Entry 3H3V (X-ray diffraction, 4.00 A resolution); this record covers chains C and P of the 15 polymer chains in the assembly.

== Chain C ==
Protein: DNA-directed RNA polymerase II subunit RPB2
Organism: Saccharomyces cerevisiae
Notes: EC 2.7.7.6
UniProt: P08518 (RPB2_YEAST); residues 1-1224 here = UniProt positions 1-1224
Chain sequence (1224 residues; each row starts with the number of its first residue):
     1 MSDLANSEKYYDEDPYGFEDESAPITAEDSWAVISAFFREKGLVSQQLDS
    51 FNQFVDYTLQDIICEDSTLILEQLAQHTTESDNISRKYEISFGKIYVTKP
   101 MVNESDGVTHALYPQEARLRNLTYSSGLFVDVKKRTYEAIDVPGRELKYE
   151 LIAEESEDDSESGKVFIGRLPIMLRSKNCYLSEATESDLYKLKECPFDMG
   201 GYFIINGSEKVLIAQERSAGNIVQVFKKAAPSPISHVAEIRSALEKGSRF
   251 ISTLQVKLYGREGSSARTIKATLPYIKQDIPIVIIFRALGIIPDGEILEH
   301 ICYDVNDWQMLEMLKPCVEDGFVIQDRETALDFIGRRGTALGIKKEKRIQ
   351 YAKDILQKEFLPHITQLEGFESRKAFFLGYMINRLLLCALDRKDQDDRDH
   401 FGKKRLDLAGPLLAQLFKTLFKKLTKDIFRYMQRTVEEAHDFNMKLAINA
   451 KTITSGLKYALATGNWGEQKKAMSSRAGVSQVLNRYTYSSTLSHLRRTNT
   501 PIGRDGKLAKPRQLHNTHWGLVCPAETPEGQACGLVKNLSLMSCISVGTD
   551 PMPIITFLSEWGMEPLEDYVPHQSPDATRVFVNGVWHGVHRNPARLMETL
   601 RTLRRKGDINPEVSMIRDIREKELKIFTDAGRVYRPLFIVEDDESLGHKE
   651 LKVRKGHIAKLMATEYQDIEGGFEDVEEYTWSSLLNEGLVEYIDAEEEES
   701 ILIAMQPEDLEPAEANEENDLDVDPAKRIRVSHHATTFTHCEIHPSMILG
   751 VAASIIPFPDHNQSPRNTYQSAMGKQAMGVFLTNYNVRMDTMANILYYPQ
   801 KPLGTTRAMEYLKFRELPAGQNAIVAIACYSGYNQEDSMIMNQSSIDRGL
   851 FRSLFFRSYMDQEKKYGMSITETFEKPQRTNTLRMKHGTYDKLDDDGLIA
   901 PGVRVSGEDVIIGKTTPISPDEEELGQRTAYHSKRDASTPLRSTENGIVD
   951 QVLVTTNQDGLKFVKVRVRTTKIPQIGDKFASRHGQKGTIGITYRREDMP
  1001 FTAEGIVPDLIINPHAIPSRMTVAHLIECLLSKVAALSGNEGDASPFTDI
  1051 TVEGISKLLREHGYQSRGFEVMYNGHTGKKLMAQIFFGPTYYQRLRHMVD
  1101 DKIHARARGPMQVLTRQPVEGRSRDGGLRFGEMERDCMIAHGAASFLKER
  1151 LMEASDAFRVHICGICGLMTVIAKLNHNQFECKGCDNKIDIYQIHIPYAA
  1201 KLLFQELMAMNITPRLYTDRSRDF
Disordered / not traced: 1-19, 71-89, 135-163, 336-344, 438-445, 503-506, 669-677, 716-721, 920-932
Ligand contacts: Zn2+ (ZN): Cys1163, Cys1166, Cys1182, Cys1185

== Chain P ==
Molecule: 16-nt RNA strand
Sequence (16 nucleotides; row label = number of the first residue in the row; numbers below 1 keep their minus sign (U-4 is residue -4)):
    -4 UGCAUUUCGCAAUAAA
Disordered / not traced: -4 to 2, 11

== Interface between chain C and chain P ==
Residue-residue contacts - 10 pairs, chain C then chain P:
  Ala477(C) - A6(P)  phosphate contact
  Gly478(C) - A6(P)  sugar contact
  Gln481(C) - A6(P)  hydrogen bond to the phosphate
  Glu529(C) - A9(P)  phosphate contact
  Gln776(C) - A9(P)  sugar contact
  Lys979(C) - A9(P)  hydrogen bond to the phosphate
  Lys979(C) - A10(P)  salt bridge to the phosphate
  Lys987(C) - A10(P)  salt bridge to the phosphate
  His1097(C) - U8(P)  sugar contact
  His1097(C) - A9(P)  sugar contact
Interface residues without a listed pair, chain C (12 interface residues in all): Asn499, Gln531, Ala772, Lys1102
Interface residues without a listed pair, chain P (6 interface residues in all): C5, A7

== Summary ==
12 residues of chain C face 6 of chain P across their interface; the contacts include 2 hydrogen bonds and 2
salt bridges. Among the polar pairs are Gln481(C)-A6(P), Lys979(C)-A9(P) and Lys979(C)-A10(P). Ligands of
chain C: Zn2+.
Here chain C is DNA-directed RNA polymerase II subunit RPB2 (Saccharomyces cerevisiae) and chain P is a 16-nt
RNA strand. Entry 3H3V (Yeast RNAP II containing poly(A)-signal sequence in the active site) was determined by
X-ray diffraction.
